4WST - chains A and J of the 6 polymer chains in the assembly; structure by X-ray diffraction, 2.40 A resolution.

Chain A:
Protein: Hemagglutinin HA1 chain
From: Influenza A virus
Chain sequence (334 residues; each row starts with the number of its first residue; numbers below 1 keep their minus sign (Ala-4 is residue -4)):
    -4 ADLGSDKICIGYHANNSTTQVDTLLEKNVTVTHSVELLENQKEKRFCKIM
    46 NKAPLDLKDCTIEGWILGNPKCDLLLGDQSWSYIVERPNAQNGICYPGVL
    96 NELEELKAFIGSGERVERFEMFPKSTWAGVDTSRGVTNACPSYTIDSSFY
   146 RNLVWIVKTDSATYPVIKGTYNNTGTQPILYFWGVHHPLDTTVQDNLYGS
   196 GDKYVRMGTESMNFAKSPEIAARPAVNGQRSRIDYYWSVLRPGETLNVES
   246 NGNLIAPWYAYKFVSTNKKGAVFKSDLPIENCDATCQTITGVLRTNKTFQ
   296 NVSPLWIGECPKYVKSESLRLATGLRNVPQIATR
Unresolved in the structure: -4 to -1, 325-329
Cystine bridges: Cys42-Cys277, Cys55-Cys67, Cys90-Cys135, Cys281-Cys305
Glycans and other covalent adducts: N-acetylglucosamine (NAG) linked to Asn11, Asn23, Asn167

Chain J:
Protein: Hemagglutinin HA2 chain
From: Influenza A virus
Chain sequence (181 residues; numbered 1 to 181; the number before each row is that of its first residue):
     1 GIFGAIAGFIEGGWTGMIDGWYGYHHENSQGSGYAADRESTQKAIDGITN
    51 KVNSIINKMNTQFEAVDHEFSNLERRIGNLNKRMEDGFLDVWTYNAELLV
   101 LLENERTLDLHDANVKNLYEKVKSQLRDNANDLGNGCFEFWHKCDNECME
   151 SVKNGTYDYPKYQKESKLNRQGIESGRLVPR
Unresolved in the structure: 169-181
Cystine bridges: Cys144-Cys148

How chain A and chain J interact:
Pairs across the interface (10; chain A residue first):
  Glu99(A) with Arg76(J)
  Glu100(A) with Asn72(J); Leu73(J); Glu74(J), hydrogen bond (side chain-backbone); Arg75(J), hydrogen bond (side chain-backbone); Arg76(J), salt bridge
  Ala103(A) with Arg75(J); Arg76(J)
  Phe104(A) with Arg75(J)
  Ser107(A) with Arg75(J)
Other interface residues (no listed pair), chain A (7 interface residues in all): Glu97, Trp232

Summary:
Chain A and chain J form an interface of 7 and 5 residues respectively; the contacts include 2 hydrogen bonds
and 1 salt bridge. Polar pairs include Glu100(A)-Arg76(J), Glu100(A)-Glu74(J) and Glu100(A)-Arg75(J).
Covalently linked N-acetylglucosamine: at Asn11(A), Asn23(A) and Asn167(A).
Chain A is Hemagglutinin HA1 chain and chain J is Hemagglutinin HA2 chain, both from Influenza A virus; the
structure, The crystal structure of hemagglutinin from A/Taiwan/1/2013 influenza virus, was determined by
X-ray diffraction together with 4WSU, 4WSV, 4WSW and 4WSX from the same study.
